9H9J - chains A and D of the 15 polymer chains in the assembly; structure by electron microscopy, 3.20 A resolution.

# Chain A
Molecule: 16S RNA
Organism: Escherichia coli
Sequence (1541 nucleotides; row label = number of the first residue in the row; note: 1 number in that range is skipped by the numbering (no residue carries it; nothing is unmodelled there)):
     1 AAAUUGAAGAGUUUGAUCAUGGCUCAGAUUGAACGCUGGCGGCAGGCCUA
    51 ACACAUGCAAGUCGAACGGUAACAGGAAGAAGCUUGCUUCUUUGCUGACG
   101 AGUGGCGGACGGGUGAGUAAUGUCUGGGAAACUGCCUGAUGGAGGGGGAU
   151 AACUACUGGAAACGGUAGCUAAUACCGCAUAACGUCGCAAGACCAAAGAG
   201 GGGGACCUUCGGGCCUCUUGCCAUCGGAUGUGCCCAGAUGGGAUUAGCUA
   251 GUAGGUGGGGUAACGGCUCACCUAGGCGACGAUCCCUAGCUGGUCUGAGA
   301 GGAUGACCAGCCACACUGGAACUGAGACACGGUCCAGACUCCUACGGGAG
   351 GCAGCAGUGGGGAAUAUUGCACAAUGGGCGCAAGCCUGAUGCAGCCAUGC
   401 CGCGUGUAUGAAGAAGGCCUUCGGGUUGUAAAGUACUUUCAGCGGGGAGG
   451 AAGGGAGUAAAGUUAAUACCUUUGCUCAUUGACGUUACCCGCAGAAGAAG
   501 CACCGGCUAACUCCGUGCCAGCAGCCXCGGUAAUACGGAGGGUGCAAGCG
   551 UUAAUCGGAAUUACUGGGCGUAAAGCGCACGCAGGCGGUUUGUUAAGUCA
   601 GAUGUGAAAUCCCCGGGCUCAACCUGGGAACUGCAUCUGAUACUGGCAAG
   651 CUUGAGUCUCGUAGAGGGGGGUAGAAUUCCAGGUGUAGCGGUGAAAUGCG
   701 UAGAGAUCUGGAGGAAUACCGGUGGCGAAGGCGGCCCCCUGGACGAAGAC
   751 UGACGCUCAGGUGCGAAAGCGUGGGGAGCAAACAGGAUUAGAUACCCUGG
   801 UAGUCCACGCCGUAAACGAUGUCGACUUGGAGGUUGUGCCCUUGAGGCGU
   851 GGCUUCCGGAGCUAACGCGUUAAGUCGACCGCCUGGGGAGUACGGCCGCA
   901 AGGUUAAAACUCAAAUGAAUUGACGGGGGC
   932 CCGCACAAGCGGUGGAGCAUGUGGUUUAAUUCGAUGXAACGCGAAGAACC
   982 UUACCUGGUCUUGACAUCCACGGAAGUUUUCAGAGAUGAGAAUGUGCCUU
  1032 CGGGAACCGUGAGACAGGUGCUGCAUGGCUGUCGUCAGCUCGUGUUGUGA
  1082 AAUGUUGGGUUAAGUCCCGCAACGAGCGCAACCCUUAUCCUUUGUUGCCA
  1132 GCGGUCCGGCCGGGAACUCAAAGGAGACUGCCAGUGAUAAACUGGAGGAA
  1182 GGUGGGGAUGACGUCAAGUCAUCAUGGCCCUUACGACCAGGGCUACACAC
  1232 GUGCUACAAUGGCGCAUACAAAGAGAAGCGACCUCGCGAGAGCAAGCGGA
  1282 CCUCAUAAAGUGCGUCGUAGUCCGGAUUGGAGUCUGCAACUCGACUCCAU
  1332 GAAGUCGGAAUCGCUAGUAAUCGUGGAUCAGAAUGCCACGGUGAAUACGU
  1382 UCCCGGCCUUGUACACACCGCCCGUXACACCAUGGGAGUGGGUUGCAAAA
  1432 GAAGUAGGUAGCUUAACCUUCGGGAGGGCGCUUACCACUUUGUGAUUCAU
  1482 GACUGGGGUGAAGUCGUAACAAGGUAACCGUAGGGGAACCUGCGGUUGGA
  1532 UCACCUCCUUA
Not modelled in the structure: 932-1386, 1535-1542
Modified residues: PSU (pseudouridine-5'-monophosphate) at position 516, G7M (N7-methyl-guanosine-5'-monophosphate) at position 527, 2MG (2N-methylguanosine-5'-monophosphate) at position 967, 5MC (5-methylcytidine-5'-monophosphate) at position 968, 2MG (2N-methylguanosine-5'-monophosphate) at position 1208, 4OC (4n,o2'-methylcytidine-5'-monophosphate) at position 1402, 5MC (5-methylcytidine-5'-monophosphate) at position 1407, UR3 (3-methyluridine-5'-monophoshate) at position 1498, 2MG (2N-methylguanosine-5'-monophosphate) at position 1516, MA6 (6N-dimethyladenosine-5'-monophoshate) at position 1518, MA6 (6N-dimethyladenosine-5'-monophoshate) at position 1519
Ion coordination: Mg2+ site 1 near G21 (its only coordinating residue here); Mg2+ site 2 near C48 (its only coordinating residue here); Mg2+ site 3 near A53 (its only coordinating residue here); Mg2+ site 4: A59, U387; Mg2+ site 5 near G100 (its only coordinating residue here); Mg2+ site 6: A109, G331; Mg2+ site 7: A116, G117, G289; K+: G145, A197; Mg2+ site 8: A174, C175; Mg2+ site 9: U180, A195; Mg2+ site 10: A298, G299; Mg2+ site 11: G299, G558; 23 more Mg2+ sites not listed
Small-molecule neighbours: A1IC4 ((2S,3S)-2-[[(2S)-2-[[(2S,4S)-5-aminocarbonyloxy-4-oxidanyl-2-[[(2S,3R)-3-oxidanylpiperidin-2-yl]carbonylamino]pentanoyl]amino]-3-(1H-imidazol-4-yl)propanoyl]amino]-3-(2-chloranyl-1H-imidazol-4-yl)-3-oxidanyl-propanoic acid): U692, G693, U788, U789, G791, A792, A794, C795, C796, U1506
From the paper describing this entry:
  - binding site for A1IC4: G693

# Chain D
Molecule: Small ribosomal subunit protein uS4
Organism: Escherichia coli
UniProtKB: P0A7V8 (RS4_ECOLI); residue numbers follow UniProt; this construct covers 1-206
Sequence (206 residues; row label = number of the first residue in the row):
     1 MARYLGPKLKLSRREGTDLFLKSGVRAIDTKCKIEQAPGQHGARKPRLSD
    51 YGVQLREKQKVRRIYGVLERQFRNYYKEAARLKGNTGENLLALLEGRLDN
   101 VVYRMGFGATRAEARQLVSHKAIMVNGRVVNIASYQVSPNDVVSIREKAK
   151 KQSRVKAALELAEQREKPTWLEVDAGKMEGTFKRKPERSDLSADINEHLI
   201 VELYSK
Not modelled in the structure: 1

# Chain A / chain D interface
Contacting residue pairs (102):
  A8(A) with Glu202(D), hydrogen bond to the base; Lys206(D), base contact
  C400(A) with Arg70(D), salt bridge to the phosphate
  C401(A) with Arg70(D), salt bridge to the phosphate; Asn74(D), hydrogen bond to the phosphate
  G402(A) with Gln71(D), hydrogen bond to the phosphate; Ile132(D), sugar contact; Ser134(D), hydrogen bond to the phosphate
  C403(A) with Gln71(D), hydrogen bond to the phosphate; Ala133(D), phosphate contact; Ser134(D), hydrogen bond to the phosphate
  G404(A) with Ala2(D), base contact; Arg3(D), phosphate contact; Arg115(D), salt bridge to the phosphate; Ser119(D), sugar contact
  U405(A) with Ala2(D), base contact; Arg3(D), salt bridge to the phosphate; Leu5(D), base contact
  G406(A) with Arg3(D), hydrogen bond to the phosphate; Leu5(D), phosphate contact; Gln116(D), hydrogen bond to the sugar
  U407(A) with Arg3(D), salt bridge to the phosphate; Thr110(D), phosphate contact; Ala112(D), phosphate contact; Glu113(D), sugar contact; Gln116(D), hydrogen bond to the sugar
  A408(A) with Ser23(D), phosphate contact; Thr110(D), hydrogen bond to the phosphate
  U409(A) with Lys22(D), salt bridge to the phosphate; Ser23(D), hydrogen bond to the phosphate
  G410(A) with Arg26(D), salt bridge to the phosphate; Lys31(D), salt bridge to the phosphate
  A411(A) with Arg26(D), salt bridge to the phosphate
  G413(A) with Lys31(D), base contact; Cys32(D), base contact; Lys33(D), hydrogen bond to the base
  C418(A) with Gln40(D), sugar contact
  U426(A) with Gln36(D), hydrogen bond to the phosphate; Gly39(D), phosphate contact
  U427(A) with Lys10(D), phosphate contact; Arg13(D), salt bridge to the phosphate; Pro38(D), phosphate contact; Gly39(D), hydrogen bond to the phosphate
  G428(A) with Pro7(D), phosphate contact; Lys10(D), salt bridge to the phosphate
  U429(A) with Leu9(D), sugar contact; Arg13(D), salt bridge to the phosphate; Lys22(D), phosphate contact; Lys31(D), hydrogen bond to the sugar; Cys32(D), phosphate contact
  A430(A) with Pro7(D), phosphate contact; Lys8(D), hydrogen bond to the phosphate; Leu9(D), hydrogen bond to the phosphate; Lys22(D), salt bridge to the phosphate
  C436(A) with Arg154(D), sugar contact
  U437(A) with His120(D), hydrogen bond to the sugar; Gln152(D), sugar contact; Arg154(D), sugar contact
  U438(A) with His120(D), sugar contact
  U439(A) with Ser119(D), hydrogen bond to the sugar; His120(D), base contact; Lys121(D), phosphate contact; Asn131(D), hydrogen bond to the sugar
  C490(A) with Arg146(D), salt bridge to the phosphate
  G491(A) with Lys148(D), salt bridge to the phosphate
  A499(A) with Ala2(D), base contact
  U508(A) with Tyr51(D), sugar contact
  A509(A) with Ser49(D), hydrogen bond to the phosphate; Tyr51(D), phosphate contact
  C511(A) with His41(D), hydrogen bond to the phosphate; Arg44(D), sugar contact
  U512(A) with His41(D), hydrogen bond to the sugar
  G540(A) with Gln40(D), hydrogen bond to the base
  G541(A) with Gly39(D), sugar contact; Gln40(D), hydrogen bond to the sugar
  G542(A) with Lys10(D), salt bridge to the phosphate; Arg14(D), hydrogen bond to the phosphate; Pro38(D), phosphate contact; Gly39(D), phosphate contact
  U543(A) with Arg14(D), salt bridge to the phosphate; Arg56(D), phosphate contact
  G544(A) with Leu55(D), phosphate contact; Arg56(D), salt bridge to the phosphate; Gln59(D), hydrogen bond to the phosphate; Arg63(D), salt bridge to the phosphate
  C545(A) with Lys58(D), salt bridge to the phosphate; Gln59(D), phosphate contact; Arg62(D), salt bridge to the phosphate; Glu69(D), phosphate contact
  A546(A) with Leu68(D), phosphate contact; Glu69(D), hydrogen bond to the phosphate; Arg70(D), phosphate contact
  A547(A) with Ala2(D), hydrogen bond to the phosphate; Leu68(D), phosphate contact
  C613(A) with Arg81(D), salt bridge to the phosphate
  C614(A) with Arg81(D), salt bridge to the phosphate
  U619(A) with Arg128(D), sugar contact; Val130(D), base contact; Asn131(D), hydrogen bond to the base; Ile132(D), base contact; Tyr135(D), sugar contact
  C620(A) with Tyr135(D), sugar contact
Interface residues without a listed pair, chain A (51 interface residues in all): A3, C419, G425, C440, C489, A495, A510, C618
Interface residues without a listed pair, chain D (64 interface residues in all): Tyr4, Leu21, Val25, Leu48, Gly52, Lys83, Val129, Ser205

# Overview
51 residues of chain A and 64 residues of chain D are in contact, with 30 hydrogen bonds and 23 salt bridges.
Polar pairs include A8(A)-Glu202(D), G413(A)-Lys33(D) and G540(A)-Gln40(D). Bound to chain A: compound A1IC4.
The Mg2+ site 4 is built by A59(A) and U387(A). From the paper: a binding site for A1IC4 at G693(A).
Here chain A is 16S RNA and chain D is Small ribosomal subunit protein uS4, both from Escherichia coli. Entry
9H9J (Complex 2 (BODY) 30S-IF1-IF3-tRNA-GE81112) was determined by electron microscopy together with 9H8G,
9H9H, 9H9I, 9H9K, 9H9L, 9H9M and 9H9N from the same study.
